5GJF - chain A; structure by X-ray diffraction, 2.89 A resolution.

== Chain A ==
Name: TAK1 kinase - TAB1 chimera fusion protein
From: Homo sapiens
Notes: EC 2.7.11.25
UniProt: chimeric construct of O43318, Q15750: residues 31-303 from O43318 (M3K7_HUMAN) positions 31-303 (same numbers); residues 468-504 from Q15750 positions 468-504 (same numbers)
Chain sequence (315 residues; numbered 26 to 504; 164 numbers in that range are skipped by the numbering (no residue carries them; nothing is unmodelled there); the number before each row is that of its first residue):
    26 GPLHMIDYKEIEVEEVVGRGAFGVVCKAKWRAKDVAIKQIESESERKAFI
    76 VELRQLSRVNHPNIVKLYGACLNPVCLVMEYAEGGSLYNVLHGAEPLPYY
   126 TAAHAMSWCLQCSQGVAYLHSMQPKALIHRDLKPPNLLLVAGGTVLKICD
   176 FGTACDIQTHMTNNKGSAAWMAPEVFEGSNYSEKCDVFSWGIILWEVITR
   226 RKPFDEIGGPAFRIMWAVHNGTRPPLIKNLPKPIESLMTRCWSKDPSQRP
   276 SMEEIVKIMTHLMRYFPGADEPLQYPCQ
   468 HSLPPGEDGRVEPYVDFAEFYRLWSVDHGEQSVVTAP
Not modelled in the structure: 66-70, 472-475, 497-504
Disulfides: C180 forms a disulfide with the same residue of a neighbouring copy of this chain
Differences from the reference sequence: expression tag (26-30)
Residues lining bound ligands: 6V4 (N-(2-isopropoxy-4-(4-methylpiperazine-1-carbonyl)phenyl)-2-(3-(3-phenylureido)phenyl)thiazole-4-carboxamide): V42, G43, V50, A61, K63, E77, Q80, L81, I89, V90, M104, E105, Y106, A107, G110, S111, N114, P160, L163, C174, D175, F176
Curated features (UniProtKB/Swiss-Prot):
  - active site: D156 (Proton acceptor)
  - binding site (ATP): V42 to V50, K63
  - modified residue: T184 (Microbial infection: O-acetylthreonine), T187 (Microbial infection: O-acetylthreonine), S192 (Phosphoserine)
  - cross-link (Glycyl lysine isopeptide (Lys-Gly)): K72 (interchain with G-Cter in ubiquitin), K158 (interchain with G-Cter in ubiquitin), K209 (interchain with G-Cter in ubiquitin)
  - site: F484 (Required for interaction with MAP3K7)

== Summary ==
Ligands of chain A: compound 6V4. UniProt lists active-site residue D156 and 10 ATP-binding residues.
Chain A is TAK1 kinase - TAB1 chimera fusion protein (Homo sapiens); the structure, Crystal structure of human
TAK1/TAB1 fusion protein in complex with ligand 3, was determined by X-ray diffraction, deposited together
with 5GJD and 5GJG.
